7KIN - chains C and F of the 10 polymer chains in the assembly; structure by electron microscopy, 2.74 A resolution.

[Chain C]
Protein: DNA-directed RNA polymerase subunit beta
Organism: Mycobacterium tuberculosis
Notes: EC 2.7.7.6
Reference sequence: A5U052 (RPOB_MYCTA); residues 7-1178 here correspond to UniProt positions 6-1177 (UniProt number = residue number - 1)
Chain sequence (1172 residues; each row starts with the number of its first residue):
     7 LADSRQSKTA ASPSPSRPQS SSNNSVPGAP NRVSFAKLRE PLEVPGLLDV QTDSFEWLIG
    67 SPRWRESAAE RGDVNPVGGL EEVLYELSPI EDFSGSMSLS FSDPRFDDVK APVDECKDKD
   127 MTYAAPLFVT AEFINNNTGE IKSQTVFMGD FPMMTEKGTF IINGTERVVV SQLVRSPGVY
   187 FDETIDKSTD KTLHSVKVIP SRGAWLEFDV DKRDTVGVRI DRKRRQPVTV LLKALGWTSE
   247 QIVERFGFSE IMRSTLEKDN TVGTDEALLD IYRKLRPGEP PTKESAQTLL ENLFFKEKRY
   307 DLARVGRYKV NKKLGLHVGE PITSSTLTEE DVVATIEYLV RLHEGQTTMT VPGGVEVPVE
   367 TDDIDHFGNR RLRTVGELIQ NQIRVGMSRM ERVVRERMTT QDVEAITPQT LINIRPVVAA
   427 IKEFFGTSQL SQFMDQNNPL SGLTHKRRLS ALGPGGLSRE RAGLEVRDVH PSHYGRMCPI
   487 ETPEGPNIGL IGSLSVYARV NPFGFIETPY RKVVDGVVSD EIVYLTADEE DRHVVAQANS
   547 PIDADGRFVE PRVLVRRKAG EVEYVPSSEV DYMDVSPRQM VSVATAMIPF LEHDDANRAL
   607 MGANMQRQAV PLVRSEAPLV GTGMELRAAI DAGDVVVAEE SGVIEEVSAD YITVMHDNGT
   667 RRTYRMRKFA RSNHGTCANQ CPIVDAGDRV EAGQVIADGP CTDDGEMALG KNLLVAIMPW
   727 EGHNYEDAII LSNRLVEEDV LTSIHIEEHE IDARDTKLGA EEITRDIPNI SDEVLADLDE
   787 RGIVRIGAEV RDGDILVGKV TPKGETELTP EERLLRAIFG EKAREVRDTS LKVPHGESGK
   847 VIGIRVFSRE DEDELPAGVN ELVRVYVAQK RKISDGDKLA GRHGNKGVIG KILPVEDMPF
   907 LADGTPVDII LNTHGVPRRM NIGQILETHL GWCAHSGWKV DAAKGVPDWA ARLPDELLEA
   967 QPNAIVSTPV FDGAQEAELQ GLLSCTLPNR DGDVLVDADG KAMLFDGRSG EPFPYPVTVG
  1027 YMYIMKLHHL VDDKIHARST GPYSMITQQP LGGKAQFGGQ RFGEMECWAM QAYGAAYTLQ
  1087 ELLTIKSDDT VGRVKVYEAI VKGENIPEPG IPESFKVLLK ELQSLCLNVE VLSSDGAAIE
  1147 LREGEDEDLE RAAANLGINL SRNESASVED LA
Not modelled in the structure: 7-29, 1141-1178

[Chain F]
Protein: RNA polymerase sigma factor SigA
Organism: Mycobacterium tuberculosis
Reference sequence: A0A0H3LGM9 (A0A0H3LGM9_MYCTE); residues 1-528 here correspond to UniProt positions 3-530 (UniProt number = residue number + 2)
Chain sequence (528 residues; each row starts with the number of its first residue):
     1 VAATKASTAT DEPVKRTATK SPAASASGAK TGAKRTAAKS ASGSPPAKRA TKPAARSVKP
    61 ASAPQDTTTS TIPKRKTRAA AKSAAAKAPS ARGHATKPRA PKDAQHEAAT DPEDALDSVE
   121 ELDAEPDLDV EPGEDLDLDA ADLNLDDLED DVAPDADDDL DSGDDEDHED LEAEAAVAPG
   181 QTADDDEEIA EPTEKDKASG DFVWDEDESE ALRQARKDAE LTASADSVRA YLKQIGKVAL
   241 LNAEEEVELA KRIEAGLYAT QLMTELSERG EKLPAAQRRD MMWICRDGDR AKNHLLEANL
   301 RLVVSLAKRY TGRGMAFLDL IQEGNLGLIR AVEKFDYTKG YKFSTYATWW IRQAITRAMA
   361 DQARTIRIPV HMVEVINKLG RIQRELLQDL GREPTPEELA KEMDITPEKV LEIQQYAREP
   421 ISLDQTIGDE GDSQLGDFIE DSEAVVAVDA VSFTLLQDQL QSVLDTLSER EAGVVRLRFG
   481 LTDGQPRTLD EIGQVYGVTR ERIRQIESKT MSKLRHPSRS QVLRDYLD
Not modelled in the structure: 1-210, 528

[How chain C and chain F interact]
Pairs across the interface (58; chain C residue first):
  Phe153(C) - Gln388(F)
  Leu275(C) - Ala215(F)  hydrophobic
  Arg279(C) - Ala215(F)
  Gly284(C) - Ala219(F)
  Gly284(C) - Thr222(F)
  Gly284(C) - Lys233(F)  hydrogen bond (backbone-side chain)
  Glu285(C) - Ala219(F)
  Pro287(C) - Ala215(F)
  Pro287(C) - Arg216(F)
  Arg398(C) - Thr311(F)
  Gln415(C) - Gln388(F)
  Gln415(C) - Asp389(F)
  Asn419(C) - Arg384(F)
  Ile420(C) - Gln388(F)
  Arg421(C) - Arg384(F)
  Thr815(C) - Phe453(F)
  Pro816(C) - Phe479(F)
  Pro816(C) - Gly480(F)
  Pro816(C) - Leu481(F)  hydrophobic
  Glu817(C) - Phe453(F)
  Glu817(C) - Gln457(F)  hydrogen bond
  Glu817(C) - Leu460(F)
  Glu817(C) - Leu481(F)
  Arg819(C) - Phe479(F)  hydrogen bond (side chain-backbone)
  Arg819(C) - Pro486(F)
  Leu820(C) - Leu460(F)  hydrophobic
  Leu820(C) - Val475(F)  hydrophobic
  Leu820(C) - Phe479(F)  hydrophobic
  Leu820(C) - Leu481(F)  hydrophobic
  Leu820(C) - Met511(F)  hydrophobic
  Leu821(C) - Tyr526(F)
  Leu821(C) - Leu527(F)  hydrophobic
  Arg822(C) - Leu527(F)
  Ala823(C) - Phe479(F)  hydrophobic
  Ala823(C) - Met511(F)  hydrophobic
  Ala823(C) - Arg515(F)  hydrogen bond (backbone-side chain)
  Ile824(C) - Met511(F)  hydrophobic
  Ile824(C) - Leu514(F)
  Ile824(C) - Arg515(F)  hydrogen bond (backbone-side chain)
  Ile824(C) - Ser520(F)
  Phe825(C) - Ser520(F)
  Phe825(C) - Leu523(F)
  Phe825(C) - Arg524(F)
  Phe825(C) - Leu527(F)  hydrophobic
  Glu827(C) - Arg524(F)  salt bridge
  Pro1048(C) - Glu440(F)
  Tyr1049(C) - Glu440(F)
  Tyr1049(C) - Asp441(F)  hydrogen bond (backbone-backbone)
  Ser1050(C) - Asp441(F)
  Met1051(C) - Ile439(F)  hydrophobic
  Met1051(C) - Glu440(F)
  Met1051(C) - Asp441(F)
  Gln1054(C) - Asp441(F)
  Leu1057(C) - Asp437(F)
  Leu1057(C) - Glu440(F)
  Val1100(C) - Ala450(F)  hydrophobic
  Tyr1103(C) - Ala447(F)
  Lys1108(C) - Leu455(F)
Also at the interface, not in a pair above, chain C (41 interface residues in all): Val152, Pro286, Glu402, Arg403, Ile418, Arg465, Arg855, Thr1046, Gln1062, Glu1104
Also at the interface, not in a pair above, chain F (49 interface residues in all): Ala211, Leu212, Arg229, Arg309, Leu387, Gly391, Leu411, Glu430, Gly436, Phe438, Val445, Val446, Val448, Val451, Thr454, Leu456, Leu464

[Overview]
41 residues of chain C face 49 of chain F across their interface; the contacts include 6 hydrogen bonds and 1
salt bridge. Polar pairs include Glu827(C)-Arg524(F), Gly284(C)-Lys233(F) and Glu817(C)-Gln457(F).
Chain C is DNA-directed RNA polymerase subunit beta and chain F is RNA polymerase sigma factor SigA, both from
Mycobacterium tuberculosis; the structure, Mycobacterium tuberculosis WT RNAP transcription open promoter
complex with WhiB7 promoter, was determined by electron microscopy together with 7KIF and 7KIM from the same
study.
